Entry 5HR4 (X-ray diffraction, 2.60 A resolution); this record covers chains C and H of the 3 polymer chains in the assembly.

Chain C:
Name: MmeI
From: Methylophilus methylotrophus
UniProtKB: B2MU09 (B2MU09_METME); residues 1-919 here = UniProt positions 1-919
Sequence (919 residues; each row starts with the number of its first residue):
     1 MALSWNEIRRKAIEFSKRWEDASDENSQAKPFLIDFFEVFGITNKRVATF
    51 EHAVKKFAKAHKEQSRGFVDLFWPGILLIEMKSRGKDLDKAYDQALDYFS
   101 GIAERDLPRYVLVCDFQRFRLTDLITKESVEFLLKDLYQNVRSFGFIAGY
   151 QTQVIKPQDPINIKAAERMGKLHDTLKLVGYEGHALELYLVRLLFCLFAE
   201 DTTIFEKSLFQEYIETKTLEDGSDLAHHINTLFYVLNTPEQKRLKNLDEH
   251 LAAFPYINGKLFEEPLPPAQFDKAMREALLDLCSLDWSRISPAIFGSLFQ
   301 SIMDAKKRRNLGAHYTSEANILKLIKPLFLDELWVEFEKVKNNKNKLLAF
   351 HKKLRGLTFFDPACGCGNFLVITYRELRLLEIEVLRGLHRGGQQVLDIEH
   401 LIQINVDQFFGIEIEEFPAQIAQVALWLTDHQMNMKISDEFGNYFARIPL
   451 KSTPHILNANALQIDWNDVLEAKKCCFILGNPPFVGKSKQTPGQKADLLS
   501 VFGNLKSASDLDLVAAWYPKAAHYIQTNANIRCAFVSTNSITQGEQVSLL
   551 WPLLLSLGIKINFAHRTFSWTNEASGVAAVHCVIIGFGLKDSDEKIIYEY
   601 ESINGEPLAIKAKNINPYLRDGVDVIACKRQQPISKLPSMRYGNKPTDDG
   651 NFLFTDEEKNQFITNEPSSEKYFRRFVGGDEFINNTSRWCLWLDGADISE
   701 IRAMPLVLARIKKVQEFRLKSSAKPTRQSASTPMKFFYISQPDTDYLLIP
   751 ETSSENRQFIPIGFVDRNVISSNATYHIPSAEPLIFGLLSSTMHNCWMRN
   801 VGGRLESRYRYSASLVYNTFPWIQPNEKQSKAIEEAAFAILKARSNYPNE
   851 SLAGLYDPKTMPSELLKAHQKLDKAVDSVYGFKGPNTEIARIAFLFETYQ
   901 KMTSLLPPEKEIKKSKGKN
Not modelled in the structure: 1-156, 906-919
Ion coordination: Ca2+: Gln158, Asp201, Cys283, Leu285
Ligand contacts: sinefungin (SFG): Phe299, Leu311, Gly312, Ala313, His314, Tyr315, Thr316, Pro362, Ala363, Cys364, Gly365, Cys366, Gly367, Asn368, Phe369, Ile412, Glu413, Ile414, Glu415, Ala459, Asn460, Ala461, Leu462, Asn481, Pro482, Pro483, Asp497, Trp517
Reported in the primary citation:
  - binding site for the 13-nt DNA strand (chain H): His314, Asn481 to Phe484, Lys487, Lys489, Trp570, Tyr642, Phe737, Tyr738, Glu751, Glu806, Arg810
  - specificity-determining residues: Ala723, Phe737, Tyr738, Glu751, Asn773, Glu806, Arg808, Arg810
  - binding site for the 13-nt DNA strand: Ser488, Lys645, Ala723, Thr752, Asn773, Leu805, Arg808
  - mutagenesis - K645M: increased catalytic activity on TACRAC
  - mutagenesis - K645M: decreased catalytic activity on TCCRAC
  - mutagenesis - Y642K/K645M: increased catalytic activity on G:C
  - specificity-determining residues: Ala774 (citing earlier work)
  - mutagenesis - A774L: abolished catalytic activity on 5mC-modified sequence (citing earlier work)
  - contacts within the chain: Glu806-Arg808 (salt bridge)
  - catalytic residues: Asn481, Pro482
  - catalytic residues: Asp70, Glu80, Lys82 (citing earlier work)

Chain H:
Molecule: 13-nt DNA strand
Sequence (13 nucleotides; numbered 1 to 13; the number before each row is that of its first residue):
     1 TATCCGACATAAC

Chain C / chain H interface:
Contacting residue pairs (48; chain C residue first):
  Arg309(C) - DG6(H)  phosphate contact
  Arg309(C) - DA7(H)  salt bridge to the phosphate
  Arg309(C) - DC8(H)  hydrogen bond to the phosphate
  Arg309(C) - DA9(H)  salt bridge to the phosphate
  Gly312(C) - DA7(H)  base contact
  His314(C) - DA7(H)  base contact
  Asn481(C) - DA7(H)  hydrogen bond to the base
  Pro482(C) - DA7(H)  hydrogen bond to the base
  Pro483(C) - DA7(H)  base contact
  Phe484(C) - DA7(H)  stacking on the base
  Val485(C) - DA7(H)  phosphate contact
  Gly486(C) - DA7(H)  hydrogen bond to the phosphate
  Lys487(C) - DC4(H)  base contact
  Lys489(C) - DG6(H)  hydrogen bond to the base
  Ser540(C) - DC5(H)  phosphate contact
  Ser540(C) - DG6(H)  hydrogen bond to the phosphate
  Gly544(C) - DC5(H)  phosphate contact
  Glu545(C) - DC4(H)  sugar contact
  Glu545(C) - DC5(H)  hydrogen bond to the phosphate
  Trp570(C) - DA7(H)  base contact
  Ala578(C) - DA7(H)  sugar contact
  Ala578(C) - DC8(H)  phosphate contact
  Ala579(C) - DA7(H)  phosphate contact
  Ala579(C) - DC8(H)  hydrogen bond to the phosphate
  Val580(C) - DA7(H)  base contact
  Lys629(C) - DC4(H)  salt bridge to the phosphate
  Arg641(C) - DA2(H)  salt bridge to the phosphate
  Tyr642(C) - DT3(H)  phosphate contact
  Tyr642(C) - DC4(H)  hydrogen bond to the base
  Lys645(C) - DT3(H)  hydrogen bond to the base
  Phe737(C) - DT3(H)  base contact
  Tyr738(C) - DT1(H)  sugar contact
  Tyr738(C) - DA2(H)  hydrogen bond to the phosphate
  Tyr738(C) - DT3(H)  base contact
  Ile739(C) - DT1(H)  phosphate contact
  Glu751(C) - DC4(H)  base contact
  Glu751(C) - DC5(H)  hydrogen bond to the base
  Tyr776(C) - DT3(H)  sugar contact
  Gly803(C) - DC5(H)  phosphate contact
  Arg804(C) - DG6(H)  phosphate contact
  Leu805(C) - DG6(H)  base contact
  Leu805(C) - DC8(H)  base contact
  Glu806(C) - DC8(H)  hydrogen bond to the base
  Arg808(C) - DC8(H)  base contact
  Arg810(C) - DC4(H)  sugar contact
  Arg810(C) - DC5(H)  salt bridge to the phosphate
  Arg810(C) - DG6(H)  salt bridge to the phosphate
  Ser814(C) - DC4(H)  hydrogen bond to the phosphate
Interface residues without a listed pair, chain C (40 interface residues in all): Thr538, Gln543, Gln546, Pro725, Ser812, Leu815

Summary:
40 residues of chain C and 9 residues of chain H are in contact; the contacts include 14 hydrogen bonds, 6
salt bridges and 1 aromatic stacking contact. Among the polar pairs are Asn481(C)-DA7(H), Pro482(C)-DA7(H) and
Lys489(C)-DG6(H). The paper reports catalytic residues Asn481(C), Pro482(C) and Asp70(C) among others; K645M
of chain C increases catalytic activity on TACRAC; 3 substitutions were tested in all.
Here chain C is MmeI (Methylophilus methylotrophus) and chain H is a 13-nt DNA strand. Entry 5HR4 (Structure
of Type IIL restriction-modification enzyme MmeI in complex with DNA has implications for engineering of ...)
was determined by X-ray diffraction.
